PDB entry 1R9T | X-ray diffraction, 3.50 A resolution | chains T and B of the 13 polymer chains in the assembly

[Chain T]
Molecule: DNA template strand
Sequence (28 nucleotides; each row starts with the number of its first residue):
     1 CTACCGATAAGCAGACGATCCTCTCGAT

[Chain B]
Protein: DNA-directed RNA polymerase II 140 kDa polypeptide
Organism: Saccharomyces cerevisiae
Notes: EC 2.7.7.6
UniProtKB: P08518 (RPB2_YEAST); residue numbers follow UniProt; this construct covers 1-1224
Amino-acid sequence (1224 residues; numbered 1 to 1224; the number before each row is that of its first residue):
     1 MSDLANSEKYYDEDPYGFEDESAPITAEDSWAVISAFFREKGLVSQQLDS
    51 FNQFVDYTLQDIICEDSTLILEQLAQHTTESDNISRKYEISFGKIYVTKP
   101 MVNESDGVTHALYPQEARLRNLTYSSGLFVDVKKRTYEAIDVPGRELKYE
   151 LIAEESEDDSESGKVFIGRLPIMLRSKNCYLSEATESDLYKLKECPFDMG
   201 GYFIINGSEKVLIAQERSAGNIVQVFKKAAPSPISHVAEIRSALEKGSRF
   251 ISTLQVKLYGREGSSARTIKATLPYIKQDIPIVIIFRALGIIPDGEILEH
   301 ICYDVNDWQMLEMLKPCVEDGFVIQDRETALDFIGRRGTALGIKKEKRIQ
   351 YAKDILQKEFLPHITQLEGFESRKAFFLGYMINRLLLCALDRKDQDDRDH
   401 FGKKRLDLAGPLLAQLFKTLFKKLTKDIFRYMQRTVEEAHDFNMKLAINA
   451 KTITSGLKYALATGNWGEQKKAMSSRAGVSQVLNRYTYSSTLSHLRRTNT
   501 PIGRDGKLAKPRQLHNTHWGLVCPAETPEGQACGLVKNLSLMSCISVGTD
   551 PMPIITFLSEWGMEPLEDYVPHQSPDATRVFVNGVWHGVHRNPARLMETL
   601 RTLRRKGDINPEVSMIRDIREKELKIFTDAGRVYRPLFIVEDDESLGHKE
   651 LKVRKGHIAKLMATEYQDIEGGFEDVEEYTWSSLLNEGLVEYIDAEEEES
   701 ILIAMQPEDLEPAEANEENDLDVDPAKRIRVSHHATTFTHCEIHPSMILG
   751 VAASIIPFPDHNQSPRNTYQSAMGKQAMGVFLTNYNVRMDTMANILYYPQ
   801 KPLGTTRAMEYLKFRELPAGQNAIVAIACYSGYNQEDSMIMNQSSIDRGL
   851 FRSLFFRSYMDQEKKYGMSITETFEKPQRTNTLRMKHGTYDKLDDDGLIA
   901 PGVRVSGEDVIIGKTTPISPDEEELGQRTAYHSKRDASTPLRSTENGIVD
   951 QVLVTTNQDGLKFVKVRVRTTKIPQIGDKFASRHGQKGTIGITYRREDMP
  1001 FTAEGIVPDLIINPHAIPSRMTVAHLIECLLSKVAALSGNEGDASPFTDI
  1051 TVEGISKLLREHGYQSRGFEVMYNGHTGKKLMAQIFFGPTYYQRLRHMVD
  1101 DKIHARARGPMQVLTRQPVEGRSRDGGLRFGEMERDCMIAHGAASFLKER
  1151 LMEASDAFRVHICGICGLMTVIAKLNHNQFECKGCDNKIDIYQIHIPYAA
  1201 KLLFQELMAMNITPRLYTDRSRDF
Disordered / not traced: 1-19, 71-89, 135-163, 336-344, 438-445, 503-508, 669-677, 716-721, 920-932
Ion coordination: Mg2+: Asp837 (shared with 2 residues of chain A); Zn2+: Cys1163, Cys1166, Cys1182, Cys1185
Ligand contacts: ATP (adenosine-5'-triphosphate): Arg766, Tyr769, Lys987, Ser1019, Arg1020
What the authors report for this chain:
  - binding site for ATP: Arg766, Tyr769, Lys987, Ser1019, Arg1020

[How chain T and chain B interact]
Residue-residue contacts - 15 pairs, chain T then chain B:
  DT19(T) - Met1133(B)  sugar contact
  DC20(T) - Arg1129(B)  salt bridge to the phosphate
  DC20(T) - Gly1131(B)  phosphate contact
  DC21(T) - Leu1128(B)  phosphate contact
  DC21(T) - Arg1129(B)  hydrogen bond to the phosphate
  DT22(T) - Arg1122(B)  phosphate contact
  DT22(T) - Ser1123(B)  hydrogen bond to the phosphate
  DC23(T) - Arg1122(B)  phosphate contact
  DC23(T) - Ser1123(B)  hydrogen bond to the phosphate
  DT24(T) - Met792(B)  phosphate contact
  DT24(T) - Arg857(B)  salt bridge to the phosphate
  DT24(T) - Arg942(B)  salt bridge to the phosphate
  DC25(T) - Thr791(B)  phosphate contact
  DG26(T) - Ala462(B)  sugar contact
  DA27(T) - Tyr459(B)  phosphate contact
Other interface residues (no listed pair), chain T (10 interface residues in all): DG11
Other interface residues (no listed pair), chain B (20 interface residues in all): Asn206, Pro231, Pro233, Thr463, Val482, Glu1120, Gly1121, Glu1134

[Overview]
10 residues of chain T and 20 residues of chain B are in contact, with 3 hydrogen bonds and 3 salt bridges.
Polar contacts include DC21(T)-Arg1129(B), DT22(T)-Ser1123(B) and DC23(T)-Ser1123(B). Chain B binds ATP.
Cys1163(B), Cys1166(B), Cys1182(B) and Cys1185(B) coordinate Zn2+. The paper reports a binding site for ATP at
Arg766(B), Tyr769(B) and Lys987(B) among others.
Here chain T is DNA template strand and chain B is DNA-directed RNA polymerase II 140 kDa polypeptide
(Saccharomyces cerevisiae). Entry 1R9T (RNA polymerase II strand separated elongation complex, mismatched
nucleotide) was determined by X-ray diffraction, deposited together with 1R9S, 1TWA, 1TWC, 1TWF, 1TWG and
1TWH.
